Entry 5HHN (X-ray diffraction, 2.03 A resolution); this record covers chains A and C of the 3 polymer chains in the assembly.

== Chain A ==
Protein: HLA class I histocompatibility antigen, A-2 alpha chain
From: Homo sapiens
Reference sequence: P01892 (1A02_HUMAN); residues 1-274 here correspond to UniProt positions 25-298 (UniProt number = residue number + 24)
Amino-acid sequence (274 residues; row label = number of the first residue in the row):
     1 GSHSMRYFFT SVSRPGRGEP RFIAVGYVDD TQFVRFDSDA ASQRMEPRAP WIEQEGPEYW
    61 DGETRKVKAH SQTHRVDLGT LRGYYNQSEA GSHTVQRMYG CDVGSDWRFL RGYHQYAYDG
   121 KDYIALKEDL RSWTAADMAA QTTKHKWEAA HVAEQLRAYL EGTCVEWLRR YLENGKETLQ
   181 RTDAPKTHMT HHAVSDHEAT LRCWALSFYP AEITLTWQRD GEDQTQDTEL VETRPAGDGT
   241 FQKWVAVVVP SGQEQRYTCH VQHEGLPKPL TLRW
Differences from the reference sequence: conflict V245 (Ala269 in P01892)
Disulfide bonds: C101-C164, C203-C259

== Chain C ==
Protein: M1-F5L, gilglvftl
Amino-acid sequence (9 residues; numbered 1 to 9; the number before each row is that of its first residue):
     1 GILGLVFTL

== Chain A / chain C interface ==
Residue-residue contacts (41):
  M5(A) with G1(C)
  Y7(A) with G1(C), hydrogen bond (side chain-backbone); I2(C), hydrophobic
  E63(A) with G1(C); I2(C), hydrogen bond (side chain-backbone)
  K66(A) with I2(C), hydrogen bond (side chain-backbone); L3(C); G4(C)
  V67(A) with I2(C)
  A69(A) with V6(C)
  H70(A) with I2(C); L3(C); V6(C)
  T73(A) with V6(C); F7(C); T8(C)
  V76(A) with T8(C)
  D77(A) with T8(C); L9(C), hydrogen bond (side chain-backbone)
  T80(A) with L9(C)
  L81(A) with L9(C), hydrophobic
  Y84(A) with L9(C), hydrogen bond (side chain-backbone)
  Y99(A) with I2(C); L3(C), hydrogen bond (side chain-backbone)
  Y116(A) with L9(C), hydrophobic
  Y123(A) with L9(C), hydrophobic
  T143(A) with L9(C), hydrogen bond (side chain-backbone)
  K146(A) with T8(C); L9(C), hydrogen bond (side chain-backbone)
  W147(A) with F7(C); T8(C), hydrogen bond (side chain-backbone); L9(C), hydrophobic
  V152(A) with F7(C), hydrophobic
  Q155(A) with L5(C); F7(C)
  L156(A) with L3(C), hydrophobic
  Y159(A) with G1(C), hydrogen bond (side chain-backbone); I2(C); L3(C), hydrophobic
  W167(A) with G1(C)
  Y171(A) with G1(C), hydrogen bond (side chain-backbone)
Other interface residues (no listed pair), chain A (30 interface residues in all): F9, M45, Y59, R97, H114

== In short ==
The interface between chain A and chain C involves 30 residues on one side and 9 on the other, with 11
hydrogen bonds. Among the polar pairs are Y7(A)-G1(C), E63(A)-I2(C) and K66(A)-I2(C).
Here chain A is HLA class I histocompatibility antigen, A-2 alpha chain (Homo sapiens) and chain C is M1-F5L,
gilglvftl. Entry 5HHN (Crystal Structure of HLA-A*0201 in complex with M1-F5L) was determined by X-ray
diffraction together with 5HHM, 5HHO, 5HHP and 5HHQ from the same study.
